PDB entry 4UDX | X-ray diffraction, 1.03 A resolution | chain X

[Chain X]
Molecule: Carbon monoxide dehydrogenase 2
Organism: Carboxydothermus hydrogenoformans
Notes: EC 1.2.99.2
UniProtKB: Q9F8A8 (COOS2_CARHZ); residue numbers follow UniProt; this construct covers 1-636
Chain sequence (636 residues; row label = number of the first residue in the row):
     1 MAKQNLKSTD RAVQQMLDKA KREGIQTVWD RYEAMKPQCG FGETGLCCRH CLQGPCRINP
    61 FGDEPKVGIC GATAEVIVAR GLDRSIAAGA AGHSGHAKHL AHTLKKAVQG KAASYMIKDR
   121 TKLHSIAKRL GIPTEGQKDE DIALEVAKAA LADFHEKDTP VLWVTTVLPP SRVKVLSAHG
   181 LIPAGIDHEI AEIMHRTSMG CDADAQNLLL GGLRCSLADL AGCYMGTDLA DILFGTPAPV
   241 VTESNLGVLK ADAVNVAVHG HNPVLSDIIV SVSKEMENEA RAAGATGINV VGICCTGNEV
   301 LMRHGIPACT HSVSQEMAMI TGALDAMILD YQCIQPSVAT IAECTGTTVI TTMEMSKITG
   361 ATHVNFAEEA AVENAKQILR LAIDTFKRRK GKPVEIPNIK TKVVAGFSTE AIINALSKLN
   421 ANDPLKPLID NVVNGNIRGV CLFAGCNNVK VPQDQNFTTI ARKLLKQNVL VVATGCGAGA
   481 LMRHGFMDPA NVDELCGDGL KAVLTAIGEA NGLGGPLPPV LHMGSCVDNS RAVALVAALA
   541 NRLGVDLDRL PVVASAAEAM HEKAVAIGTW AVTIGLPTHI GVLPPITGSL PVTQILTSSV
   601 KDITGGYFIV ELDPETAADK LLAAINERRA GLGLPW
Unresolved in the structure: 1-3
Ion coordination: 2Fe-2S cluster Fe: Cys39, Cys47; 4Fe-4S cluster Fe: Cys48, Cys51, Cys56, Cys70; Fe2+: His261, Cys295, Cys526 (together with carbon dioxide, fe(3)-ni(1)-S(4) cluster); fe(3)-ni(1)-S(4) cluster Fe: Cys333, Cys446, Cys476, Cys526 (together with carbon dioxide)
Residues lining bound ligands:
  - carbon dioxide (CO2): His93, His261, Cys295, Gln332, Cys526, Lys563, Ile567
  - carbon dioxide / fe(3)-ni(1)-S(4) cluster: His93, His261, Cys294, Cys295, Ser312, Gln332, Cys333, Gly445, Cys446, Gly475, Cys476, Cys526, Met560, His561, Lys563, Ile567
  - 2Fe-2S cluster (FES): Cys39, Phe41, Gly42, Cys47, Arg49, Pro55
  - 4Fe-4S cluster (SF4): Cys48, Arg49, His50, Cys51, Gln53, Gly54, Cys56, Gly68, Ile69, Cys70, Ala72, Ile77, Arg80, Met199
  - fe(3)-ni(1)-S(4) cluster (WCC): His261, Cys294, Cys295, Ser312, Cys333, Gly445, Cys446, Gly475, Cys476, Cys526, Met560, His561, Lys563
UniProt features mapped onto this chain:
  - binding site ([4Fe-4S] cluster): Cys39, Cys47, Cys48, Cys51, Cys56, Cys70
  - binding site ([Ni-4Fe-5S] cluster): His261, Cys295, Cys333, Cys446, Cys476, Cys526

[In short]
Bound to chain X: 4Fe-4S cluster, 2Fe-2S cluster, fe(3)-ni(1)-S(4) cluster, carbon dioxide and carbon dioxide
/ fe(3)-ni(1)-S(4) cluster. Cys39 and Cys47 coordinate a 2Fe-2S cluster Fe ion. UniProt lists 6 [4Fe-4S]
cluster-binding residues and 6 [Ni-4Fe-5S] cluster-binding residues.
Chain X is Carbon monoxide dehydrogenase 2 (Carboxydothermus hydrogenoformans); the structure, CO2 bound to
cluster C of Ni,Fe-CO dehydrogenase at true-atomic resolution, was determined by X-ray diffraction, deposited
together with 4UDY.
